6CNF - chains B and Y of the 21 polymer chains in the assembly; structure by electron microscopy, 4.50 A resolution (low resolution: residue-level contacts below are approximate; hydrogen-bond / salt-bridge calls are withheld).

[Chain B]
Molecule: DNA-directed RNA polymerase III subunit RPC2
From: Saccharomyces cerevisiae (strain ATCC 204508 / S288c)
Notes: EC 2.7.7.6
Reference sequence: P22276 (RPC2_YEAST); numbering as in UniProt (aligned over 1-1149)
Sequence (1149 residues; row label = number of the first residue in the row):
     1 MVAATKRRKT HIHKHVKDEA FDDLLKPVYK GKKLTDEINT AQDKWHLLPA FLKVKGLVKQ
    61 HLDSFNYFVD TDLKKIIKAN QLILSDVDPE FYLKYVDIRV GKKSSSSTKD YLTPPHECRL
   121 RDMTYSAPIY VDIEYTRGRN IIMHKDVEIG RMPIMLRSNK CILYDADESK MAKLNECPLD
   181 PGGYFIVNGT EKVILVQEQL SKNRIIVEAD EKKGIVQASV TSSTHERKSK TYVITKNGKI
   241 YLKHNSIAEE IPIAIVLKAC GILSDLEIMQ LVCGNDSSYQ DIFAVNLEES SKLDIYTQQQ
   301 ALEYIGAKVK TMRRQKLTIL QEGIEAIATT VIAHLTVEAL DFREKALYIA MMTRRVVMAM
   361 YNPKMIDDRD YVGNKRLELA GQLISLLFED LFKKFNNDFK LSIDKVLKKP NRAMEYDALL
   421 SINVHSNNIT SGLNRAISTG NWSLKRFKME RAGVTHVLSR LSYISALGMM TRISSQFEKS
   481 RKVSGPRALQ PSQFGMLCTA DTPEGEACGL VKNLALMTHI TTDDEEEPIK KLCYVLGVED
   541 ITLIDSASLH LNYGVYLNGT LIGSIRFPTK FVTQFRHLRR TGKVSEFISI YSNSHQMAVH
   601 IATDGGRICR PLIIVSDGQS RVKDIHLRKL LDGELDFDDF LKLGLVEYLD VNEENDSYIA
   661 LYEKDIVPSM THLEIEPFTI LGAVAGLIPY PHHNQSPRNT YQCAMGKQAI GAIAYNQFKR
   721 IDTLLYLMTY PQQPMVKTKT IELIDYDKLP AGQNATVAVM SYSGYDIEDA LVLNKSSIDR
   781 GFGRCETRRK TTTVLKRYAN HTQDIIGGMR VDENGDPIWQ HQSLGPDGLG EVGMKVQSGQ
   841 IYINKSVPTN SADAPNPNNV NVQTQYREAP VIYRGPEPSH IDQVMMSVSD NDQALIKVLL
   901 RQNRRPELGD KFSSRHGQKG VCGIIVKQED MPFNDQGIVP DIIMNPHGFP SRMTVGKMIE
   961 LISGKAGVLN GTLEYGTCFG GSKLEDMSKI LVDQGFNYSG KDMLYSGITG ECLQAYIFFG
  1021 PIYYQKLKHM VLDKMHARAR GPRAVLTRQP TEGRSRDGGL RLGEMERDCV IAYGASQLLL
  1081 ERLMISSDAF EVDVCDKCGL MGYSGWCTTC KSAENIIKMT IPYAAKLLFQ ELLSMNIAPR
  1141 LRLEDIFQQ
Unresolved in the structure: 1-35
Curated features (UniProtKB/Swiss-Prot):
  - zinc finger: Cys1095 to Cys1110 (C4-type)
  - binding site (Zn(2+)): Cys1095, Cys1098, Cys1107, Cys1110
Ion coordination: Zn2+: Cys1095, Lys1097, Cys1098, Cys1107, Cys1110

[Chain Y]
Molecule: 79-nt DNA strand
Sequence (79 nucleotides; numbered 1 to 79; the number before each row is that of its first residue):
     1 ACGCCTTAAC CAACTTGGCC ATGGAGTCAT TTTATCTTGT GTCACTTTTA CAGAAAAAGT
    61 ATTACTAATA TATGTTGAA
Unresolved in the structure: 28-49

[Interface between chain B and chain Y]
Residue-residue contacts - 9 pairs, chain B then chain Y:
  Lys236(B) with DA13(Y)
  Arg481(B) with DC19(Y)
  Arg1054(B) with DG24(Y); DA25(Y)
  Ser1055(B) with DA25(Y)
  Leu1060(B) with DG23(Y)
  Arg1061(B) with DT22(Y); DG23(Y)
  Gly1063(B) with DT22(Y)
Also at the interface, not in a pair above, chain B (12 interface residues in all): Glu1052, Gly1053, Arg1056, Leu1062, Glu1066
Also at the interface, not in a pair above, chain Y (7 interface residues in all): DG26

[Summary]
12 residues of chain B and 7 residues of chain Y are in contact. The Zn2+ site is built by Cys1095(B),
Lys1097(B), Cys1098(B), Cys1107(B) and Cys1110(B). Curated annotation (UniProt) lists 4 Zn2+-binding residues
on chain B.
Chain B is DNA-directed RNA polymerase III subunit RPC2 (Saccharomyces cerevisiae (strain ATCC 204508 /
S288c)) and chain Y is a 79-nt DNA strand; the structure, Yeast RNA polymerase III elongation complex, was
determined by electron microscopy together with 6CNB, 6CNC and 6CND from the same study.
